PDB entry 3N2K | X-ray diffraction, 4.00 A resolution | chains B and E of the 5 polymer chains in the assembly

[Chain B]
Protein: Tubulin beta chain
Organism: Ovis aries
UniProtKB: D0VWY9 (D0VWY9_SHEEP); the author numbering skips numbers that UniProt does not, so the offset changes along the chain: 1-44 = UniProt 1-44; 47-360 = UniProt 45-358; 369-455 = UniProt 359-445
Sequence (445 residues; numbered 1 to 455; 10 numbers in that range are skipped by the numbering (no residue carries them; nothing is unmodelled there); the number before each row is that of its first residue):
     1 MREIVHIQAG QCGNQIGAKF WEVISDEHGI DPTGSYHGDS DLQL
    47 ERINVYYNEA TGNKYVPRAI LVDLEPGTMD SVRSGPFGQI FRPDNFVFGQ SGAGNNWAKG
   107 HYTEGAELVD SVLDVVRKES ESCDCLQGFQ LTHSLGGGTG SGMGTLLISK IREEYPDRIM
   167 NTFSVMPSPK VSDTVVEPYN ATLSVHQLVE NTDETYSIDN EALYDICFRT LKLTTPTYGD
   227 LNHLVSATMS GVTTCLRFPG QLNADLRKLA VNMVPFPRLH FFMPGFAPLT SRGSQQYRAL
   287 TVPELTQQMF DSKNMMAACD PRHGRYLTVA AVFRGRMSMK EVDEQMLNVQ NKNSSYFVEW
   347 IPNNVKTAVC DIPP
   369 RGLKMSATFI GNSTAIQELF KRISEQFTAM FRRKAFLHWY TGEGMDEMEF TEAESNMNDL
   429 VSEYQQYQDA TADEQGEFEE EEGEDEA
Not modelled in the structure: 1, 278-285, 440-455
Bound ions: Mg2+ near Gln11 (its only coordinating residue here)
Small-molecule neighbours:
  - GDP (guanosine-5'-diphosphate): Gly10, Gln11, Cys12, Gln15, Ile16, Asn101, Ser140, Gly142, Gly143, Gly144, Thr145, Gly146, Val171, Pro173, Val177, Ser178, Asp179, Glu183, Asn206, Tyr224, Leu227, Asn228
  - K2N (ethyl [(2S)-5-amino-2-methyl-3-phenyl-1,2-dihydropyrido[3,4-b]pyrazin-7-yl]carbamate): Ile4, Tyr52, Gln136, Asn167, Phe169, Glu200, Tyr202, Val238, Thr239, Cys241, Leu242, Leu248, Leu252, Leu255, Met259, Ala316, Ala317, Val318, Lys352, Thr353, Ala354, Ile378

[Chain E]
Protein: Stathmin-4
Organism: Rattus norvegicus
UniProtKB: P63043 (STMN4_RAT); residues 5-145 here correspond to UniProt positions 49-189 (UniProt number = residue number + 44)
Sequence (142 residues; row label = number of the first residue in the row):
     4 ADMEVIELNK CTSGQSFEVI LKPPSFDGVP EFNASLPRRR DPSLEEIQKK LEAAEERRKY
    64 QEAELLKHLA EKREHEREVI QKAIEENNNF IKMAKEKLAQ KMESNKENRE AHLAAMLERL
   124 QEKDKHAEEV RKNKELKEEA SR
Not modelled in the structure: 31-44, 141-145
Construct notes: expression tag (4)
Curated features (UniProtKB/Swiss-Prot):
  - modified residue: Ser46 (Phosphoserine)

[How chain B and chain E interact]
Pairs across the interface (16):
  Tyr108(B) with His78(E); Glu79(E); Val82(E), hydrophobic
  Leu152(B) with Arg76(E); Glu79(E)
  Ser155(B) with Arg76(E), hydrogen bond (backbone-side chain)
  Lys156(B) with Arg76(E)
  Glu159(B) with Leu72(E); Arg76(E), salt bridge
  Gln193(B) with Lys75(E)
  Thr409(B) with Glu89(E)
  Glu411(B) with Val82(E); Ala86(E)
  Gly412(B) with Val82(E); Ala86(E)
  Glu417(B) with His78(E), salt bridge
Other interface residues (no listed pair), chain B (15 interface residues in all): His107, Thr109, Glu196, Asn197, Gly410
Other interface residues (no listed pair), chain E (10 interface residues in all): Leu69, Ile83

[In short]
The interface between chain B and chain E involves 15 residues on one side and 10 on the other, with 1
hydrogen bond and 2 salt bridges. Among the polar pairs are Glu159(B)-Arg76(E), Glu417(B)-His78(E) and
Ser155(B)-Arg76(E). Ligands of chain B: GDP and compound K2N.
Chain B is Tubulin beta chain (Ovis aries) and chain E is Stathmin-4 (Rattus norvegicus); the structure,
TUBULIN-NSC 613862: RB3 Stathmin-like domain complex, was determined by X-ray diffraction (same publication as
3N2G).
